PDB entry 8TIB | electron microscopy, 3.47 A resolution | chains B and C of the 3 polymer chains in the assembly

# Chain B (and C)
Name: DUF973 family protein
From: Sulfolobus islandicus REY15A
Notes: chain C of this document is another copy of the same molecule, construct and numbering; everything in this record applies to it too
UniProt: F0NG07 (F0NG07_SULIR); residues 1-143 here = UniProt positions 1-143
Sequence (143 residues; numbered 1 to 143; the number before each row is that of its first residue):
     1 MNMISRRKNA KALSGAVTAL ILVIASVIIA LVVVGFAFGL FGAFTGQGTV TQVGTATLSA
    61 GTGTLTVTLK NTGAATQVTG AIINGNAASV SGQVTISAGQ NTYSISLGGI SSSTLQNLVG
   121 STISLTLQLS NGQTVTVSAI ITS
Unresolved in the structure: 1-12
What the authors report for this chain:
  - post-translational modification sites: Thr95, Ser97, Thr102, Ser104, Ser106

# Chain B / chain C interface
Residue-residue contacts (11; chain B residue first):
  Leu13(B) - Leu22(C)  hydrophobic
  Leu13(B) - Ser26(C)  hydrogen bond (backbone-side chain)
  Leu13(B) - Ile29(C)  hydrophobic
  Ala16(B) - Ile29(C)  hydrophobic
  Ala16(B) - Val33(C)
  Leu20(B) - Val33(C)  hydrophobic
  Ile24(B) - Phe36(C)  hydrophobic
  Val27(B) - Leu40(C)  hydrophobic
  Ser121(B) - Thr72(C)
  Ser121(B) - Gly73(C)
  Thr122(B) - Thr72(C)
Interface residues without a listed pair, chain B (11 interface residues in all): Val23, Leu118, Val119, Gly120
Interface residues without a listed pair, chain C (11 interface residues in all): Ala30, Ala74, Ala98

# Overview
The chain B/chain C interface involves 11 residues from each chain, with 1 hydrogen bond. Its one
hydrogen-bonded contact is Leu13(B)-Ser26(C). From the paper: modification sites Thr95(B), Ser97(B) and
Thr102(B) among others.
Both chains are DUF973 family protein (Sulfolobus islandicus REY15A). Entry 8TIB (Cryo-EM of tri-pilus from S.
islandicus REY15A) was determined by electron microscopy, deposited together with 8TIF.
